Entry 5NN8 (X-ray diffraction, 2.45 A resolution); this record covers chain A.

Chain A:
Protein: Lysosomal alpha-glucosidase
From: Homo sapiens
Notes: EC 3.2.1.20
UniProt: P10253 (LYAG_HUMAN); residues 81-952 here = UniProt positions 81-952
Sequence (872 residues; each row starts with the number of its first residue):
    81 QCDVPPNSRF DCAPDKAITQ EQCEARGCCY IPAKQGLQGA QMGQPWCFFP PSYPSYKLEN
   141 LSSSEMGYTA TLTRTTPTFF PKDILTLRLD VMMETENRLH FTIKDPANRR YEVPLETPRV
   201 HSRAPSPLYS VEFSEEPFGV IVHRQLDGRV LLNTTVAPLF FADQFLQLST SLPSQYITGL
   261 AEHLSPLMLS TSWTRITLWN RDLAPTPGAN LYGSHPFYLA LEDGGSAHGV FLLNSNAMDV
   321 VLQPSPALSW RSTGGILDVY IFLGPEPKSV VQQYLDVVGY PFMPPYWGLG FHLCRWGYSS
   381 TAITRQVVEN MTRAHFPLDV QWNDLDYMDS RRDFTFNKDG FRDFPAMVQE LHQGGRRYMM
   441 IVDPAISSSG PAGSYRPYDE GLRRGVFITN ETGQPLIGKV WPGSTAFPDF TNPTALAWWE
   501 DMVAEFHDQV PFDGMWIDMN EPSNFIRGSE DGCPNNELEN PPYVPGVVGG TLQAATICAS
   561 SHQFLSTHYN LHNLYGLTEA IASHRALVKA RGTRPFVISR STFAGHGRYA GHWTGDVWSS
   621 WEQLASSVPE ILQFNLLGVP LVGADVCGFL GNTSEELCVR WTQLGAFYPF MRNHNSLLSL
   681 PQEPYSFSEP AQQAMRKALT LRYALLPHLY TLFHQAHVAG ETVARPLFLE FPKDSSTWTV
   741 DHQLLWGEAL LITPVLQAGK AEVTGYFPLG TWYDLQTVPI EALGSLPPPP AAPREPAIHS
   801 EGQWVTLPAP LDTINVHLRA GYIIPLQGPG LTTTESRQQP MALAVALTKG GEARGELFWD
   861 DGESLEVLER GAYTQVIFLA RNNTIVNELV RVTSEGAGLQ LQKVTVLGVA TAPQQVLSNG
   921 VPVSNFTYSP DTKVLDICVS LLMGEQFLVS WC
Unresolved in the structure: 116-122, 197-203, 782-794
Cystine bridges: Cys82-Cys109, Cys92-Cys108, Cys103-Cys127, Cys533-Cys558, Cys647-Cys658
Glycans and other covalent adducts: N-acetylglucosamine (NAG) linked to Asn140, Asn233, Asn390, Asn470; glycan linked to Asn652
Modified / non-standard residues: Cys938 (S-hydroxycysteine; CSO)
Sequence notes: conflict Arg199 (His in P10253), His223 (Arg in P10253), Ile780 (Val in P10253)
Small-molecule neighbours: acarbose (AC1; 4,6-dideoxy-4-{[(1S,4R,5S,6S)-4,5,6-trihydroxy-3-(hydroxymethyl)cyclohex-2-en-1-yl]amino}-alpha-D-glucopyranose): Asp91, Ala93, Ile98, Gly123, Gln124, Pro125, Trp126, Cys127
UniProt features mapped onto this chain:
  - active site: Asp518 (Nucleophile), Glu521
  - binding site (substrate): Asp404, Arg600, Asp616, His674
  - glycosylation (N-linked (GlcNAc...) asparagine): Asn140, Asn233, Asn390, Asn470, Asn652, Asn882, Asn925
From the paper describing this entry:
  - binding site for acarbose: Asp91, Ala93, Pro125, Trp126, Cys127, Asp282, Arg600, Asp616
  - binding site for alpha-D-glucopyranose: Trp618
  - post-translational modification sites: Cys938
  - catalytic residues: Asp518, Asp616 (by similarity / conservation)
  - disease-associated variants - A445P, Y455F, L552P: decreased stability (proposed by the authors, not directly observed)

Summary:
Ligands of chain A: acarbose. N-acetylglucosamine is covalently linked to Asn140, Asn233, Asn390 and Asn470.
From UniProt: active-site residues Asp518 and Glu521 and 4 substrate-binding residues. From the paper:
catalytic residues Asp518 and Asp616; A445P, Y455F and L552P reduce stability.
Chain A is Lysosomal alpha-glucosidase (Homo sapiens); the structure, Crystal structure of human lysosomal
acid-alpha-glucosidase, GAA, in complex with acarbose, was determined by X-ray diffraction together with 5NN3,
5NN5 and 5NN6 from the same study.
